5UAN - chains B and F of the 6 polymer chains in the assembly; structure by X-ray diffraction, 3.51 A resolution.

# Chain B
Protein: Retinoic acid receptor beta
Organism: Homo sapiens
Reference sequence: P10826 (RARB_HUMAN); residues 73-448 here correspond to UniProt positions 80-455 (UniProt number = residue number + 7)
Chain sequence (397 residues; each row starts with the number of its first residue):
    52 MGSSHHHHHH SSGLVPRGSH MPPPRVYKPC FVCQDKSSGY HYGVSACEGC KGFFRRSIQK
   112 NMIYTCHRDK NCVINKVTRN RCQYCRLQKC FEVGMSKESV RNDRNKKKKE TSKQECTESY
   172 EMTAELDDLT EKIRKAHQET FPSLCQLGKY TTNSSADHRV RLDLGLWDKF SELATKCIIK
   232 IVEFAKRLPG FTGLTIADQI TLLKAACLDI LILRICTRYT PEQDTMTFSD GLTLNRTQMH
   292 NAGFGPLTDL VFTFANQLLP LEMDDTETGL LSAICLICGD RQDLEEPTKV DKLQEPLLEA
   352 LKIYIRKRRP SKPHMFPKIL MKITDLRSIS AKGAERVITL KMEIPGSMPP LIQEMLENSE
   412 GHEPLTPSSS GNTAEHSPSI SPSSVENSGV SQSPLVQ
Disordered / not traced: 52-79, 153-173, 409-448
Sequence notes: initiating methionine (52); expression tag (53-72)
Ion coordination: Zn2+ site 1: Cys81, Cys84, Cys98, Cys101; Zn2+ site 2: Cys117, Cys123, Cys133, Cys136
Residues lining bound ligands: retinoic acid (REA): Phe192, Trp218, Phe221, Leu224, Ala225, Cys228, Leu259, Leu262, Ile263, Ile266, Phe279, Ser280, Gly294, Phe295, Leu298, Gly384, Val388, Leu391, Ile403, Leu407
Curated features (UniProtKB/Swiss-Prot):
  - DNA-binding region: Cys81 to Met146 (Nuclear receptor)
  - zinc finger (NR C4-type): Cys81 to Cys101, Cys117 to Cys141
  - region: Ser147 to Ala175 (Hinge)
From the paper describing this entry:
  - contacts within the chain: Asn112-Arg359 (hydrogen bond), Ile114-Arg359
  - mutagenesis - E99A, R106A: abolished signaling in response to DR1
  - mutagenesis - E99A (Kd 80 nM): decreased binding to DR1
  - mutagenesis - E99A (Kd 143 nM): decreased binding to DR5

# Chain F
Molecule: 17-nt DNA strand
Sequence (17 nucleotides; each row starts with the number of its first residue):
     1 GCTGACCTTT GACCTAG

# How chain B and chain F interact
Pairs across the interface (11; chain B residue first):
  Glu99(B) with DA12(F), base contact; DC13(F), hydrogen bond to the base
  Gly100(B) with DG11(F), phosphate contact
  Phe104(B) with DT10(F), phosphate contact
  Arg107(B) with DT10(F), salt bridge to the phosphate; DG11(F), hydrogen bond to the base
  Arg130(B) with DG11(F), phosphate contact
  Asn131(B) with DT10(F), phosphate contact
  Gln134(B) with DT10(F), phosphate contact
  Arg137(B) with DG11(F), salt bridge to the phosphate
  Lys358(B) with DT8(F), salt bridge to the phosphate
Interface residues without a listed pair, chain B (11 interface residues in all): Cys101, Lys111
Interface residues without a listed pair, chain F (6 interface residues in all): DT9

# Summary
11 residues of chain B and 6 residues of chain F are in contact, with 2 hydrogen bonds and 3 salt bridges.
Polar pairs include Glu99(B)-DC13(F), Arg107(B)-DG11(F) and Arg107(B)-DT10(F). The paper reports that E99A and
R106A of chain B abolish signaling in response to DR1; contacts within the chain involving Asn112(B),
Arg359(B) and Ile114(B).
Chain B is Retinoic acid receptor beta (Homo sapiens) and chain F is a 17-nt DNA strand; the structure,
Crystal structure of multi-domain RAR-beta-RXR-alpha heterodimer on DNA, was determined by X-ray diffraction.
